PDB entry 3NB0 | X-ray diffraction, 2.41 A resolution | chains A and B of the 4 polymer chains in the assembly

Chain A (and B):
Name: Glycogen [starch] synthase isoform 2
Source organism: Saccharomyces cerevisiae
Notes: EC 2.4.1.11; chain B of this document is another copy of the same molecule, construct and numbering; everything in this record applies to it too
UniProtKB: P27472 (GYS2_YEAST); numbering as in UniProt (aligned over 1-705)
Chain sequence (725 residues; row label = number of the first residue in the row; numbers below 1 keep their minus sign (Met-19 is residue -19)):
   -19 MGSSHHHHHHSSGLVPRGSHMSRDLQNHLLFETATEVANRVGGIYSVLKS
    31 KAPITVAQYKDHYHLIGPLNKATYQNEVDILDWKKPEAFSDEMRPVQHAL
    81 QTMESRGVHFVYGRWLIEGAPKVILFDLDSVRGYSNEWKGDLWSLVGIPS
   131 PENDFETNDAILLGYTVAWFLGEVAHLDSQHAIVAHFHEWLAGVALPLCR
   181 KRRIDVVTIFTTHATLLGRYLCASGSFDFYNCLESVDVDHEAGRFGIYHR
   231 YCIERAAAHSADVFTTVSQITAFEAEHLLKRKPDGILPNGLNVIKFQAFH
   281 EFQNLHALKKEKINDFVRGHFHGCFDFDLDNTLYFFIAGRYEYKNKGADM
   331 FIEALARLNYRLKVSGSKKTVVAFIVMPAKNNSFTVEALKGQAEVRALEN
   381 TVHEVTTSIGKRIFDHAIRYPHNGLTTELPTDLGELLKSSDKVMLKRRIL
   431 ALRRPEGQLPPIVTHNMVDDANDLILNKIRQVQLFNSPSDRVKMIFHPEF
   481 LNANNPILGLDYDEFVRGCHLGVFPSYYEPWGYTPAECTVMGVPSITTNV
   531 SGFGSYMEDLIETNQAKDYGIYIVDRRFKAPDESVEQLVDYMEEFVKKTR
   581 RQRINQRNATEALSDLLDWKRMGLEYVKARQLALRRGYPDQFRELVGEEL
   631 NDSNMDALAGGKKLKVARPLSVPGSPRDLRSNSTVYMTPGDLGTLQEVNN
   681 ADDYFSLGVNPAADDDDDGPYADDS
Disordered / not traced: -19 to 1, 640-705 (chain B: -19 to 1, 647-705)
Construct notes: expression tag (-19 to 0); engineered mutation Ala589 (Arg in P27472), Ala592 (Arg in P27472)
Small-molecule neighbours:
  - 6-O-phosphono-alpha-D-glucopyranose (G6P), molecule 1: Arg199, Gly319, Arg320, Glu322, Lys326, Tyr508, Glu509, Pro510, Trp511, Tyr513, Thr514
  - 6-O-phosphono-alpha-D-glucopyranose (G6P), molecule 2: Gln283, Asn284, His286, Ala287, Lys290, His500, Arg580, Arg583, Ile584, Arg587
UniProt features mapped onto this chain:
  - binding site (UDP): Arg20, Arg320, Thr514
  - binding site (UDP-alpha-D-glucose): His193, Arg199, Arg320, Glu509, Trp511, Gly512
  - binding site (alpha-D-glucose 6-phosphate): His280, Glu281, Gln283, His286, Lys290, His500, Arg583, Arg587
  - modified residue: Ser159 (Phosphoserine), Ser363 (Phosphoserine), Ser467 (Phosphoserine), Ser651 (Phosphoserine), Ser655 (Phosphoserine), Ser661 (Phosphoserine), Ser663 (Phosphoserine), Thr668 (Phosphothreonine)
What the authors report for this chain:
  - binding site for 6-O-phosphono-alpha-D-glucopyranose: His280, Gln283, Asn284, His286, Lys290, His500, Arg580, Arg583, Arg587
  - allosteric site: Arg583, Arg587
  - self-association interface (contacts with another copy of this molecule); pairs are residue here / residue on that copy: Asn284-Asn284 (hydrogen bond), His280, Asn482
  - conformationally variable residues (loop rearrangement, order/disorder transition): Ala278 to Asn284, Pro401 to Asp412, Asn482 to Ile487
  - mutagenesis - R580A: unchanged catalytic activity
  - mutagenesis - R580A, R580A/R581A: increased catalytic activity on 49mer Phospho-peptide ligated
  - mutagenesis - R580A/R581A/R583A, R587A/R589A/R592A: decreased catalytic activity
  - mutagenesis - R580A/R581A: unchanged catalytic activity on glucose-6-phosphate
  - mutagenesis - R580A/R581A: increased catalytic activity
  - post-translational modification sites: Thr668 (citing earlier work)

How chain A and chain B interact:
Residue-residue contacts (13):
  Phe276(A) with Arg581(B), hydrogen bond (backbone-side chain)
  Gln277(A) with Arg580(B); Arg581(B), hydrogen bond (backbone-side chain)
  Ala278(A) with Ile584(B), hydrophobic
  His280(A) with His280(B); Gln283(B)
  Gln283(A) with His280(B)
  Asn284(A) with His280(B); Asn284(B), hydrogen bond
  Arg580(A) with Gln277(B), hydrogen bond
  Arg581(A) with Phe276(B), hydrogen bond (side chain-backbone); Gln277(B), hydrogen bond (side chain-backbone)
  Ile584(A) with Ala278(B), hydrophobic
Also at the interface, not in a pair above, chain A (10 interface residues in all): Lys275

In short:
The interface between chain A and chain B involves 10 residues on one side and 9 on the other, with 6 hydrogen
bonds. Polar pairs include Phe276(A)-Arg581(B), Gln277(A)-Arg581(B) and Asn284(A)-Asn284(B). The paper reports
a binding site for 6-O-phosphono-alpha-D-glucopyranose at His280(A), Gln283(A) and Asn284(A) among others;
R580A and R580A/R581A of chain A increase catalytic activity on 49mer Phospho-peptide ligated; 4 substitutions
were tested in all.
Both chains are Glycogen [starch] synthase isoform 2 (Saccharomyces cerevisiae). Entry 3NB0
(Glucose-6-Phosphate activated form of Yeast Glycogen Synthase) was determined by X-ray diffraction (same
publication as 3NAZ, 3NCH and 3O3C).
